PDB entry 1QUD | X-ray diffraction, 1.75 A resolution | chain A

Chain A:
Protein: Protein (lysozyme)
Organism: Enterobacteria phage T4
Notes: EC 3.2.1.17
UniProtKB: P00720 (LYS_BPT4); numbering as in UniProt (aligned over 1-162)
Amino-acid sequence (162 residues; row label = number of the first residue in the row):
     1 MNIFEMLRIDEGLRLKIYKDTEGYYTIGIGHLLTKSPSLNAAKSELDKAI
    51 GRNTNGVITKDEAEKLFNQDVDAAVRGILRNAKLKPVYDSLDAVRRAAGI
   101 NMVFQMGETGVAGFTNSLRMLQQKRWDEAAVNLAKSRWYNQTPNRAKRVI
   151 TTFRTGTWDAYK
Construct notes: engineered mutation Thr54 (Cys in P00720), Ala97 (Cys in P00720), Gly99 (Leu in P00720)
Curated features (UniProtKB/Swiss-Prot):
  - active site (Proton donor/acceptor): Glu11, Asp20
  - binding site (substrate): Leu32, Phe104, Ser117, Asn132
  - mutagenesis: Glu11 (E11A/F/H/M/N: Complete loss of enzymatic activity; E11N: Loss of 84% of enzymatic activity; E11Q: Complete loss of activity), Asp20 (D20A/N/S/T: Complete loss of enzymatic activity; D20C: Nearly no effet on specific enzymatic activity; D20E/Q: Loss of 99% of enzymatic activity), Thr26 (T26E: Complete loss of activity at neutral pH; covalently bound substrate; T26H: Facilitates transglycosylation more effectively than hydrolysis; covalently bound substrate), Gly30 (G30A: Almost complete loss of enzymatic activity; G30F: Almost complete loss of enzymatic activity. The enzyme is destabilized by 1.5 kcal/mol), Ser117 (S117F: 10-fold decrease in enzymatic activity; S117I: 500-fold decrease in enzymatic activity; S117V: 50-fold decrease in enzymatic activity), Asn132 (N132I: 5-fold decrease in enzymatic activity; N132M/F: 2-fold decrease in enzymatic activity)
Residues lining bound ligands: hexane-1,6-diol (HEZ): Ile3, Phe4, Asn68, Val71, Asp72, Val75, Tyr88, Ile100

In short:
Bound to chain A: hexane-1,6-diol. From UniProt: active-site residues Glu11 and Asp20, 4 substrate-binding
residues and 6 mutagenesis sites.
Chain A is Protein (lysozyme) (Enterobacteria phage T4); the structure, L99G mutant of T4 lysozyme, was
determined by X-ray diffraction together with 1QUG, 1QUH and 1QUO from the same study.
